PDB entry 8Y77 | X-ray diffraction, 1.50 A resolution | chains A and B

[Chain A]
Molecule: Sterile alpha motif domain-containing protein 1
Source organism: Homo sapiens
UniProt: Q6SPF0 (SAMD1_HUMAN); residue numbers follow UniProt; this construct covers 459-523
Sequence (66 residues; numbered 458 to 523; the number before each row is that of its first residue):
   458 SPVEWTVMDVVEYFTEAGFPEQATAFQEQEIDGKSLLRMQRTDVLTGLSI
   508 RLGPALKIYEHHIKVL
Construct notes: expression tag (458); conflict Arg495 (Leu in Q6SPF0)
Swiss-Prot annotation at these positions:
  - mutagenesis: Arg498 to Lys514 (Abolishes interaction with L3MBTL3)

[Chain B]
Molecule: Lethal(3)malignant brain tumor-like protein 3
Source organism: Homo sapiens
UniProt: Q96JM7 (LMBL3_HUMAN); residue numbers follow UniProt; this construct covers 705-775
Sequence (73 residues; numbered 703 to 775; the number before each row is that of its first residue):
   703 GSVSKWSTDEVSEFIQSLPGCEEHGKVFKDEQIDGEAFLLMTQTDIVKIM
   753 SIKEGPAEKIFNSILMFKAAEKN
Not modelled in the structure: 774-775
Construct notes: expression tag (703-704); conflict Glu756 (Leu in Q96JM7), Glu760 (Leu in Q96JM7)

[How chain A and chain B interact]
Pairs across the interface - 22 pairs, chain A then chain B:
  Arg498(A) - Leu742(B)  hydrogen bond (side chain-backbone)
  Arg498(A) - Asp747(B)  salt bridge
  Leu502(A) - Asp747(B)
  Leu502(A) - Ile751(B)  hydrophobic
  Thr503(A) - Ile751(B)
  Arg508(A) - Asp732(B)  hydrogen bond (side chain-backbone)
  Arg508(A) - Glu733(B)  salt bridge
  Leu509(A) - Glu733(B)  hydrogen bond (backbone-side chain)
  Leu509(A) - Met752(B)  hydrophobic
  Gly510(A) - Glu733(B)  hydrogen bond (backbone-backbone)
  Gly510(A) - Gln734(B)
  Gly510(A) - Ile735(B)
  Gly510(A) - Ala739(B)
  Pro511(A) - Glu733(B)
  Pro511(A) - Gln734(B)
  Leu513(A) - Ala739(B)
  Leu513(A) - Leu742(B)
  Leu513(A) - Met743(B)  hydrophobic
  Lys514(A) - Asp736(B)  salt bridge
  Lys514(A) - Glu738(B)  salt bridge
  His518(A) - Glu738(B)  salt bridge
  His518(A) - Leu742(B)
Interface residues without a listed pair, chain A (12 interface residues in all): Ile507, Glu517
Interface residues without a listed pair, chain B (13 interface residues in all): Thr744

[Summary]
12 residues of chain A face 13 of chain B across their interface, with 4 hydrogen bonds and 5 salt bridges.
Polar pairs include Arg498(A)-Asp747(B), Arg508(A)-Glu733(B) and Lys514(A)-Asp736(B).
Here chain A is Sterile alpha motif domain-containing protein 1 and chain B is Lethal(3)malignant brain
tumor-like protein 3, both from Homo sapiens. Entry 8Y77 (Crystal structure of the complex of SAMD1-SAM and
L3MBTL3-SAM domains) was determined by X-ray diffraction.
